Entry 1KU7 (X-ray diffraction, 2.40 A resolution); this record covers chains A and D of the 4 polymer chains in the assembly.

[Chain A (and D)]
Molecule: sigma factor sigA
Source organism: Thermus aquaticus
Notes: fragment: region 4 (residues 366-438); chain D of this document is another copy of the same molecule, construct and numbering; everything in this record applies to it too
Reference sequence: Q9EZJ8 (Q9EZJ8_THEAQ); numbering as in UniProt (aligned over 366-438)
Chain sequence (73 residues; numbered 366 to 438; the number before each row is that of its first residue):
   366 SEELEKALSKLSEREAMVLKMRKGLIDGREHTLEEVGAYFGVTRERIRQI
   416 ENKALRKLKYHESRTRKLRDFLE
Sequence notes: engineered mutation Met-386 (Leu in Q9EZJ8)

[Chain A / chain D interface]
Residue-residue contacts (32; chain A residue first):
  Ser-366(A) / Glu-378(D)  hydrogen bond (backbone-side chain)
  Leu-369(A) / Met-382(D)  hydrophobic
  Leu-369(A) / Met-386(D)  hydrophobic
  Leu-369(A) / Ile-391(D)
  Leu-369(A) / Tyr-404(D)
  Glu-370(A) / Lys-385(D)  salt bridge
  Glu-370(A) / Ile-391(D)
  Leu-373(A) / Leu-390(D)
  Leu-384(A) / Leu-390(D)  hydrophobic
  Lys-388(A) / Lys-388(D)
  Lys-388(A) / Glu-395(D)  salt bridge
  Leu-390(A) / Leu-384(D)  hydrophobic
  Leu-390(A) / Lys-388(D)
  Leu-390(A) / Leu-423(D)
  Asp-392(A) / Leu-423(D)
  Asp-392(A) / Lys-424(D)
  Gly-393(A) / Leu-423(D)
  Leu-423(A) / Gly-389(D)
  Leu-423(A) / Leu-390(D)
  Leu-423(A) / Asp-392(D)
  Leu-423(A) / Gly-393(D)
  Lys-424(A) / Asp-392(D)  hydrogen bond (backbone-backbone)
  Lys-424(A) / Gly-393(D)
  Lys-424(A) / Arg-394(D)
  Glu-427(A) / Asp-392(D)
  Leu-433(A) / Met-386(D)  hydrophobic
  Leu-433(A) / Asp-392(D)
  Leu-433(A) / His-396(D)
  Phe-436(A) / Ala-403(D)
  Phe-436(A) / Tyr-404(D)  hydrophobic
  Leu-437(A) / His-396(D)
  Leu-437(A) / Glu-400(D)
Other interface residues (no listed pair), chain A (18 interface residues in all): Lys-385, Gly-389, Ile-391
Other interface residues (no listed pair), chain D (21 interface residues in all): Leu-420, Ser-428

[Summary]
The interface between chain A and chain D involves 18 residues on one side and 21 on the other, with 2
hydrogen bonds and 2 salt bridges. Among the polar pairs are Glu-370(A)/Lys-385(D), Lys-388(A)/Glu-395(D) and
Ser-366(A)/Glu-378(D).
Both chains are sigma factor sigA (Thermus aquaticus). Entry 1KU7 (Crystal Structure of Thermus aquatics RNA
Polymerase SigmaA Subunit Region 4 Bound to-35 Element DNA) was determined by X-ray diffraction, deposited
together with 1KU3.
